4RZT - chains A and C of the 4 polymer chains in the assembly; structure by X-ray diffraction, 3.10 A resolution.

# Chain A (and C)
Molecule: Lac repressor
From: Escherichia coli
Notes: chain C of this document is another copy of the same molecule, construct and numbering; everything in this record applies to it too
UniProt: C9QQT3 (C9QQT3_ECOD1); residues 1-360 here correspond to UniProt positions 4-363 (UniProt number = residue number + 3)
Sequence (381 residues; row label = number of the first residue in the row; numbers below 1 keep their minus sign (Met-20 is residue -20)):
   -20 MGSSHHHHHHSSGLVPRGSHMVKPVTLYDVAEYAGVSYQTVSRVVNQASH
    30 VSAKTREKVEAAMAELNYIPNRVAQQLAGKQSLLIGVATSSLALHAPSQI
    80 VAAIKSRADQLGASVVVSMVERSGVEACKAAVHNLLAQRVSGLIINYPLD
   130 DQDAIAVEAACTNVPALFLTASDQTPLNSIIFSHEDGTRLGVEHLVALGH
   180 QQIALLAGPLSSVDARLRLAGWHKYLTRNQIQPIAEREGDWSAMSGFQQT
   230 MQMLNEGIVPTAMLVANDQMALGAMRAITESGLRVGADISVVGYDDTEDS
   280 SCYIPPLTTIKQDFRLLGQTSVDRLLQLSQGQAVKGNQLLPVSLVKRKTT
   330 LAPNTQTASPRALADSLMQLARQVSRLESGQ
Unresolved in the structure: -20 to 59
Differences from the reference sequence: expression tag (-20 to 0); engineered mutation Thr149 (Asp152 in C9QQT3), Ala150 (Val153 in C9QQT3), Leu156 (Ile159 in C9QQT3), Asp193 (Ser196 in C9QQT3)
From the paper describing this entry:
  - binding site for the ligand RRY: Ser69, Asn125, Phe161, Phe293
  - conformationally variable residues (loop rearrangement): Leu148 to Ile159
  - mutagenesis - N125S/I160S/H163W/S191A/L196R/R303L, N125S/I160S/H163W/S191A/L196R, D149T/V150A/I156L/S193D, I160S/H163W/S191A/L196R, N246D/Y273H: increased signaling in response to sucralose
  - binding site for 4-chloro-4-deoxy-alpha-D-galactopyranose: Trp220
  - mutagenesis - I79L, I79M, Y273F: increased signaling in response to fucose
  - mutagenesis - V20A (6.7-fold), S70D/H74S (>10-fold), R255H (8.4-fold), Q291H (7.7-fold): increased signaling
  - mutagenesis - T5S, V15I, N25G, H29E, H112D, H112G, L115S, A250C: increased signaling in response to gentiobiose
  - mutagenesis - I79G, I79S, I79T: increased signaling in response to lactitol
  - mutagenesis - I79Q, Q291T: increased signaling in response to Fucose
  - specificity-determining residues: Ile79, Gln291

# Chain A / chain C interface
Contacting residue pairs - 19 pairs, chain A then chain C:
  Pro339(A) with Glu357(C); Ser358(C); Gln360(C)
  Arg340(A) with Ser358(C)
  Ala343(A) with Ser354(C); Ser358(C)
  Met347(A) with Arg351(C); Ser354(C), hydrogen bond
  Ala350(A) with Met347(C)
  Arg351(A) with Met347(C); Arg351(C)
  Ser354(A) with Ala343(C); Met347(C)
  Glu357(A) with Pro339(C); Ala343(C)
  Ser358(A) with Arg340(C); Ala343(C)
  Gln360(A) with Pro339(C); Arg340(C)
Also at the interface, not in a pair above, chain C (10 interface residues in all): Ala350

# Summary
Chain A and chain C each contribute 10 residues to their interface; the contacts include 1 hydrogen bond. The
hydrogen-bonded pair is Met347(A)-Ser354(C). The paper reports a binding site for the ligand RRY at Ser69(A),
Asn125(A) and Phe161(A) among others; T5S, V15I and N25G of chain A, among others, increase signaling in
response to gentiobiose; 25 substitutions were tested in all.
Chain A and chain C are both Lac repressor (Escherichia coli); the structure, Lac repressor engineered to bind
sucralose, sucralose-bound tetramer, was determined by X-ray diffraction together with 4RZS from the same
study.
